8TIL - chains H and A of the 4 polymer chains in the assembly; structure by electron microscopy, 3.80 A resolution.

Chain H:
Protein: Fab7 heavy chain
Organism: synthetic construct
Chain sequence (240 residues; numbered 1 to 240; the number before each row is that of its first residue):
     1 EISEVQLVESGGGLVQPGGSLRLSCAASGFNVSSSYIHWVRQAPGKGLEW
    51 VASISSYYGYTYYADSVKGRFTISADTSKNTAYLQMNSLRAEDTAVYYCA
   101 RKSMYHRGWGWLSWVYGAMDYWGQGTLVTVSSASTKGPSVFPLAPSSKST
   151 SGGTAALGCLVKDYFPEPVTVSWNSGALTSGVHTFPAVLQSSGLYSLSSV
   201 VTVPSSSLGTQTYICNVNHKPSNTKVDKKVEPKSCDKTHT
Disordered / not traced: 1-3, 146-153, 175-179, 209-211, 232-240
Cystine bridges: Cys25-Cys99, Cys159-Cys215

Chain A:
Protein: Beta-arrestin-2
Organism: Bos taurus
UniProt: P32120 (ARRB2_BOVIN), isoform P32120-2; numbering as in UniProt (aligned over 1-392)
Chain sequence (392 residues; row label = number of the first residue in the row):
     1 MGEKPGTRVFKKSSPNCKLTVYLGKRDFVDHLDKVDPVDGVVLVDPDYLK
    51 DRKVFVTLTCAFRYGREDLDVLGLSFRKDLFIANYQAFPPTPNPPRPPTR
   101 LQERLLRKLGQHAHPFFFTIPQNLPCSVTLQPGPEDTGKACGVDFEIRAF
   151 CAKSLEEKSHKRNSVRLVIRKVQFAPEKPGPQPSAETTRHFLMSDRSLHL
   201 EASLDKELYYHGEPLNVNVHVTNNSTKTVKKIKVSVRQYADICLFSTAQY
   251 KCPVAQVEQDDQVSPSSTFCKVYTITPLLSNNREKRGLALDGKLKHEDTN
   301 LASSTIVKEGANKEVLGILVSYRVKVKLVVSRGGDVSVELPFVLMHPKPH
   351 DHIALPRPQSAVPETDAPVDTNLIEFETNYATDDDIVFEDFA
Disordered / not traced: 1-6, 65-75, 92-98, 133-139, 156-163, 177-181, 190-196, 245-248, 308-315, 331-334, 350-392
Construct notes: conflict Val362 (Ala in P32120)
Swiss-Prot annotation at these positions:
  - modified residue: Tyr48 (Phosphotyrosine), Pro176 (Hydroxyproline), Pro181 (Hydroxyproline), Ser360 (Phosphoserine)
  - mutagenesis: Lys233 (K233Q: Abolishes phosphoinositide binding and ADRB2 internalization; when associated with Q-237 and Q-251), Arg237 (R237Q: Abolishes phosphoinositide binding and ADRB2 internalization; when associated with Q-233 and Q-251), Lys251 (K251Q: Abolishes phosphoinositide binding and ADRB2 internalization; when associated with Q-233 and Q-237), Lys285 to Arg286 (Lowers self-association; impairs interaction with ADRB2, MAPK1 and MAPK3; no effect on interaction with MAPK10), Lys295 (K295A: Impairs interaction with ADRB2, MAPK1 AND MAPK3; no effect on interaction with MAPK10)

Interface between chain H and chain A:
Contacting residue pairs (42):
  Asn31(H) - Glu213(A)
  Asn31(H) - Pro214(A)
  Ser33(H) - Gly212(A)  hydrogen bond (side chain-backbone)
  Ser33(H) - Leu278(A)
  Ser56(H) - Ser280(A)
  Tyr57(H) - His211(A)  hydrogen bond
  Tyr57(H) - Gly212(A)
  Tyr57(H) - Leu278(A)
  Tyr57(H) - Leu279(A)  hydrogen bond (backbone-backbone)
  Tyr57(H) - Ser280(A)  hydrogen bond (backbone-backbone)
  Tyr57(H) - Leu301(A)
  Tyr58(H) - Leu279(A)  hydrophobic
  Tyr58(H) - Ser280(A)
  Tyr58(H) - Arg283(A)  hydrogen bond (backbone-side chain)
  Tyr58(H) - Asp298(A)
  Tyr58(H) - Thr299(A)
  Tyr58(H) - Asn300(A)
  Gly59(H) - Ser280(A)
  Tyr60(H) - Arg283(A)
  Tyr60(H) - Asp298(A)  hydrogen bond
  Thr77(H) - Thr276(A)
  Ser78(H) - Thr274(A)
  Tyr105(H) - Pro347(A)
  Arg107(H) - Arg170(A)
  Arg107(H) - Glu297(A)  salt bridge
  Gly108(H) - Phe174(A)
  Gly108(H) - Pro349(A)
  Trp109(H) - Asp27(A)
  Trp109(H) - Arg170(A)
  Trp109(H) - Val172(A)
  Trp109(H) - Gln173(A)  hydrogen bond (side chain-backbone)
  Trp109(H) - Phe174(A)
  Trp109(H) - Asp291(A)
  Trp109(H) - Asn300(A)
  Trp109(H) - His346(A)
  Trp109(H) - Pro349(A)
  Gly110(H) - His346(A)
  Trp111(H) - His211(A)
  Trp111(H) - Asn300(A)
  Trp111(H) - His346(A)
  Ser113(H) - Asp298(A)
  Trp114(H) - Glu297(A)
Also at the interface, not in a pair above, chain H (18 interface residues in all): His106
Also at the interface, not in a pair above, chain A (27 interface residues in all): Tyr210, Pro277, Ser303

Overview:
18 residues of chain H and 27 residues of chain A are in contact; the contacts include 7 hydrogen bonds and 1
salt bridge. Among the polar pairs are Arg107(H)-Glu297(A), Ser33(H)-Gly212(A) and Tyr57(H)-His211(A). UniProt
lists 6 mutagenesis sites on chain A.
Chain H is Fab7 heavy chain (synthetic construct) and chain A is Beta-arrestin-2 (Bos taurus); the structure,
Human ACKR3 phosphorylated by GRK5 in complex with Arrestin3 reconstructed without receptor/micelle, was
determined by electron microscopy (same publication as 9E82, 8TII, 8TIN, 8TIO and 8VJ9).
